8EAS - chains A and F of the 18 polymer chains in the assembly; structure by electron microscopy, 2.60 A resolution.

# Chain A
Protein: Vacuolar ATPase assembly protein VMA22
Source organism: Saccharomyces cerevisiae
Reference sequence: P38784 (VMA22_YEAST); residue numbers follow UniProt; this construct covers 1-181
Amino-acid sequence (181 residues; each row starts with the number of its first residue):
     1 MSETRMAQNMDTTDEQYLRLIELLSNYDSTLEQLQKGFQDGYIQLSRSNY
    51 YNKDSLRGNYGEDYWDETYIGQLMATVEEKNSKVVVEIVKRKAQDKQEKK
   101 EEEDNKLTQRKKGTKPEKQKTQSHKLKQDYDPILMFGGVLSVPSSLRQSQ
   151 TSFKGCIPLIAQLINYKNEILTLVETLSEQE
Disordered / not traced: 1-13, 93-126, 178-181

# Chain F
Protein: V-type proton ATPase subunit F
Source organism: Saccharomyces cerevisiae
Reference sequence: A0A6A5PYF6 (A0A6A5PYF6_YEASX); numbering as in UniProt (aligned over 1-118)
Amino-acid sequence (118 residues; each row starts with the number of its first residue):
     1 MAEKRTLIAVIADEDTTTGLLLAGIGQITPETQEKNFFVYQEGKTTKEEI
    51 TDKFNHFTEERDDIAILLINQHIAENIRARVDSFTNAFPAILEIPSKDHP
   101 YDPEKDSVLKRVRKLFGE
Disordered / not traced: 1-2, 118

# How chain A and chain F interact
Residue-residue contacts (80; chain A residue first):
  Tyr17(A) with Gly117(F)
  Leu24(A) with Leu109(F), hydrophobic
  Tyr27(A) with Tyr101(F); Asp106(F), hydrogen bond; Val108(F)
  Leu31(A) with Tyr101(F), hydrophobic
  Gln35(A) with Pro95(F); Pro100(F); Tyr101(F), hydrogen bond (side chain-backbone)
  Phe38(A) with Ile94(F), hydrophobic; Pro95(F)
  Tyr42(A) with Asp15(F); Thr16(F), hydrogen bond; Pro95(F), hydrogen bond (side chain-backbone); Ser96(F); Lys97(F)
  Leu45(A) with Asp15(F); Thr18(F)
  Tyr60(A) with Thr18(F)
  Gly61(A) with Glu14(F); Thr18(F)
  Glu62(A) with Glu14(F), hydrogen bond (backbone-side chain)
  Trp65(A) with Glu14(F); Thr17(F); Thr18(F), hydrogen bond; Leu21(F); Val39(F), hydrophobic
  Asp66(A) with Gln27(F)
  Glu67(A) with Gln27(F); Ile28(F); Lys35(F), salt bridge
  Thr68(A) with Ile28(F)
  Tyr69(A) with Leu21(F), hydrophobic; Gly24(F); Ile25(F); Gly26(F); Gln27(F), hydrogen bond (backbone-backbone); Ile28(F), hydrogen bond (backbone-backbone)
  Ile70(A) with Ile28(F); Pro30(F), hydrophobic
  Gly71(A) with Gly24(F); Ile25(F); Gly26(F)
  Gln72(A) with Gly24(F), hydrogen bond (backbone-backbone)
  Leu73(A) with Ala23(F); Gly24(F), hydrogen bond (backbone-backbone)
  Met74(A) with Thr6(F)
  Ala75(A) with Thr6(F), hydrogen bond (backbone-backbone); Ala65(F), hydrophobic; Ile66(F), hydrophobic
  Val77(A) with Glu3(F); Arg5(F); Ala65(F), hydrophobic
  Val86(A) with Ile66(F), hydrophobic
  Ile88(A) with Ile66(F), hydrophobic
  Pro132(A) with Leu21(F); Leu22(F); Gly24(F)
  Met135(A) with Leu21(F), hydrophobic
  Phe136(A) with Thr18(F); Leu22(F), hydrophobic
  Leu146(A) with Leu22(F), hydrophobic
  Gln150(A) with Leu22(F), hydrogen bond (side chain-backbone)
  Phe153(A) with Gly19(F); Ala23(F)
  Lys154(A) with Leu22(F); Ala23(F)
  Ile157(A) with Ala23(F), hydrophobic; Ile25(F), hydrophobic
  Ile160(A) with Leu68(F), hydrophobic; Leu92(F), hydrophobic
  Leu163(A) with Leu92(F), hydrophobic
  Ile164(A) with Ile66(F), hydrophobic; Ala90(F), hydrophobic; Leu92(F), hydrophobic
  Lys167(A) with Ile91(F), hydrogen bond (side chain-backbone); Val108(F)
  Ile170(A) with Val108(F), hydrophobic
  Val174(A) with Arg111(F); Leu115(F), hydrophobic
Also at the interface, not in a pair above, chain A (47 interface residues in all): Leu20, Leu34, Ser46, Lys92, Ile133, Ser149, Leu171, Leu177
Also at the interface, not in a pair above, chain F (44 interface residues in all): Ile8, Leu20, Thr29, Gln41, Asn70, Val112
Interface features reported in the paper:
  - interface residues, chain A: Leu34(A) (proposed by the authors, not directly observed)

# In short
47 residues of chain A and 44 residues of chain F are in contact; the contacts include 13 hydrogen bonds and 1
salt bridge. Polar pairs include Glu67(A)-Lys35(F), Tyr27(A)-Asp106(F) and Gln35(A)-Tyr101(F). From the paper:
the interface residue Leu34(A).
Chain A is Vacuolar ATPase assembly protein VMA22 and chain F is V-type proton ATPase subunit F, both from
Saccharomyces cerevisiae; the structure, Yeast VO in complex with Vma12-22p, was determined by electron
microscopy together with 8EAT and 8EAV from the same study.
